PDB entry 5DZ5 | X-ray diffraction, 1.95 A resolution | chains A and B

Chain A (and B):
Name: Mambalgin-1
Notes: chain B of this document is another copy of the same molecule, construct and numbering; everything in this record applies to it too
UniProt: P0DKR6 (3SX1_DENPO); residues 1-57 here correspond to UniProt positions 22-78 (UniProt number = residue number + 21)
Chain sequence (57 residues; each row starts with the number of its first residue):
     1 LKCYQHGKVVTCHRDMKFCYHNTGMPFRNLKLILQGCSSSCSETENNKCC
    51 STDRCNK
Disulfides: Cys3-Cys19, Cys12-Cys37, Cys41-Cys49, Cys50-Cys55
Reported in the primary citation:
  - self-association interface (contacts with another copy of this molecule): Asn29 to Gln35
  - mutagenesis - T23A (less than 5-fold): unchanged binding to ASIC1a channel
  - mutagenesis - F27A, R28A, L32A (3-order of magnitude), I33A, L34A: decreased binding to ASIC1a
  - mutagenesis - H21A, N29A, L30A, K31A, K57A: unchanged binding to ASIC1a

Chain A / chain B interface:
Pairs across the interface (33):
  Gln5(A) - Arg28(B)  hydrogen bond
  Gln5(A) - Asn29(B)  hydrogen bond
  His6(A) - Met25(B)
  His6(A) - Arg28(B)
  His6(A) - Asn29(B)  hydrogen bond (side chain-backbone)
  His6(A) - Leu30(B)
  His6(A) - Lys31(B)
  Val10(A) - Arg28(B)
  Met25(A) - His6(B)
  Arg28(A) - Gln5(B)
  Arg28(A) - His6(B)
  Asn29(A) - His6(B)  hydrogen bond (backbone-side chain)
  Asn29(A) - Ile33(B)
  Asn29(A) - Leu34(B)
  Asn29(A) - Gln35(B)  hydrogen bond (backbone-backbone)
  Leu30(A) - His6(B)
  Leu30(A) - Ile33(B)
  Leu30(A) - Leu34(B)  hydrophobic
  Lys31(A) - His6(B)  hydrogen bond (backbone-side chain)
  Lys31(A) - Lys31(B)
  Lys31(A) - Leu32(B)
  Lys31(A) - Ile33(B)  hydrogen bond (backbone-backbone)
  Leu32(A) - Leu30(B)  hydrophobic
  Leu32(A) - Lys31(B)
  Leu32(A) - Leu32(B)  hydrophobic
  Ile33(A) - Asn29(B)
  Ile33(A) - Leu30(B)
  Ile33(A) - Lys31(B)  hydrogen bond (backbone-backbone)
  Leu34(A) - Asn29(B)
  Leu34(A) - Leu30(B)  hydrophobic
  Gln35(A) - Asn29(B)  hydrogen bond (backbone-backbone)
  Gly36(A) - Asn29(B)
  Cys37(A) - Asn29(B)  hydrogen bond (backbone-side chain)
Also at the interface, not in a pair above, chain A (15 interface residues in all): Lys8
Also at the interface, not in a pair above, chain B (12 interface residues in all): Gly36

In short:
The interface between chain A and chain B involves 15 residues on one side and 12 on the other, with 10
hydrogen bonds. Among the polar pairs are Gln5(A)-Arg28(B), Gln5(A)-Asn29(B) and His6(A)-Asn29(B). From the
paper: F27A, R28A and L32A of chain A, among others, reduce binding to ASIC1a; a self-association interface
involving Asn29(A); 11 substitutions were tested in all.
Chain A and chain B are both Mambalgin-1; the structure, Crystal structure of Dendroaspis polylepis
mambalgin-1 wild-type in P41212 space group, was determined by X-ray diffraction (same publication as 5DO6 and
5DU1).
